PDB entry 4B6O | X-ray diffraction, 2.00 A resolution | chain A

Chain A:
Name: 3-dehydroquinate dehydratase
Organism: Mycobacterium tuberculosis
Notes: EC 4.2.1.10
Reference sequence: P0A4Z6 (AROQ_MYCTU); residues 1-146 here correspond to UniProt positions 2-147 (UniProt number = residue number + 1)
Sequence (146 residues; row label = number of the first residue in the row):
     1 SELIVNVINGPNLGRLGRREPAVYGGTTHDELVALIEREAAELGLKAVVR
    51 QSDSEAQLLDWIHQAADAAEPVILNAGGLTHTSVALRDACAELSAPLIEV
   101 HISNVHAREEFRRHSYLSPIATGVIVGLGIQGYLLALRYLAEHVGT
Unresolved in the structure: 1, 144-146
Ligand contacts: 3DQ ((1R,2S,4S,5R)-2-(4-methoxyphenyl)methyl-1,4,5-trihydroxy-3-oxocyclohexane-1-carboxylic acid): Pro-11, Asn-12, Leu-13, Arg-15, Tyr-24, Asn-75, Gly-77, Gly-78, His-81, Val-84, Asp-88, Glu-92, His-101, Ile-102, Ser-103, Val-105, Arg-112
From the paper describing this entry:
  - conformationally variable residues (side-chain flip): Arg-19
  - binding site for 3DQ: Asn-12, Arg-15
  - catalytic residues: Pro-11, Asn-12, Arg-19, Tyr-24, Arg-108 (citing earlier work)

Summary:
Bound to chain A: compound 3DQ. From the paper: catalytic residues Pro-11, Asn-12 and Arg-19 among others; a
binding site for 3DQ at Asn-12 and Arg-15.
Chain A is 3-dehydroquinate dehydratase (Mycobacterium tuberculosis); the structure, Structure of
Mycobacterium tuberculosis Type II Dehydroquinase inhibited by (2S)-2-(4-methoxy)benzyl-3-dehydroquinic acid,
was determined by X-ray diffraction together with 4B6P, 4B6Q, 4B6R and 4B6S from the same study.
